PDB entry 1GMD | X-ray diffraction, 2.20 A resolution | chains F and G of the 4 polymer chains in the assembly

== Chain F ==
Name: Gamma-chymotrypsin A
From: Bos taurus
Notes: EC 3.4.21.1
Reference sequence: P00766 (CTRA_BOVIN); residue numbers follow UniProt; this construct covers 16-146
Sequence (131 residues; row label = number of the first residue in the row):
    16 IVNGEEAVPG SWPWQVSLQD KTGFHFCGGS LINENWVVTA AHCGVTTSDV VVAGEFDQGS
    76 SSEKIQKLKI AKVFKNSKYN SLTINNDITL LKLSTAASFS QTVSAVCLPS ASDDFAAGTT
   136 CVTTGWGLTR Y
Disulfide bonds: C42-C58
UniProt features mapped onto this chain:
  - active site (Charge relay system): H57, D102

== Chain G ==
Name: Gamma-chymotrypsin A
From: Bos taurus
Notes: EC 3.4.21.1
Reference sequence: P00766 (CTRA_BOVIN); residue numbers follow UniProt; this construct covers 149-245
Sequence (97 residues; numbered 149 to 245; the number before each row is that of its first residue):
   149 ANTPDRLQQA SLPLLSNTNC KKYWGTKIKD AMICAGASGV SSCMGDSGGP LVCKKNGAWT
   209 LVGIVSWGSS TCSTSTPGVY ARVTALVNWV QQTLAAN
Disordered / not traced: 149-150
Disulfide bonds: C168-C182, C191-C220
UniProt features mapped onto this chain:
  - active site: S195 (Charge relay system)

== Interface between chain F and chain G ==
Inter-chain disulfides: C136(F)-C201(G)
Pairs across the interface (154):
  I16(F) with Q156(G); A158(G), hydrophobic; S189(G); D194(G), hydrogen bond (backbone-side chain)
  V17(F) with V188(G); S189(G), hydrogen bond (backbone-backbone); T222(G)
  N18(F) with G187(G); V188(G); T222(G)
  G19(F) with Q157(G); A158(G)
  E20(F) with Q156(G); Q157(G), hydrogen bond (backbone-backbone)
  E21(F) with R154(G); L155(G); Q156(G); Q157(G)
  A22(F) with L155(G), hydrogen bond (backbone-backbone); Q157(G)
  W27(F) with Q157(G), hydrogen bond; W207(G)
  W29(F) with W207(G), hydrophobic
  Q30(F) with L155(G); P198(G)
  H40(F) with G193(G), hydrogen bond (side chain-backbone)
  C42(F) with G193(G); S195(G)
  G43(F) with G193(G); D194(G); S195(G), hydrogen bond (backbone-backbone); G196(G); G197(G)
  G44(F) with G196(G)
  S45(F) with P198(G)
  I47(F) with V238(G), hydrophobic
  W51(F) with L242(G), hydrophobic; N245(G)
  V53(F) with G196(G); L209(G), hydrophobic
  T54(F) with G196(G); I212(G)
  A55(F) with G196(G); I212(G); V213(G)
  H57(F) with S195(G), hydrogen bond; S214(G), hydrogen bond (side chain-backbone)
  C58(F) with S195(G)
  F71(F) with D153(G); R154(G); L155(G), hydrogen bond (backbone-backbone)
  D72(F) with D153(G); R154(G)
  Q73(F) with T151(G); P152(G); D153(G), hydrogen bond (backbone-backbone)
  G74(F) with D153(G)
  F89(F) with W237(G); N245(G)
  N91(F) with W237(G)
  K93(F) with W237(G)
  T98(F) with K177(G), hydrogen bond; M180(G)
  I99(F) with M180(G); S214(G)
  N100(F) with K177(G); A179(G); M180(G)
  N101(F) with A179(G); L234(G)
  D102(F) with S214(G), hydrogen bond; A229(G)
  I103(F) with I212(G), hydrophobic; L234(G), hydrophobic; W237(G), hydrophobic; V238(G), hydrophobic
  L105(F) with W237(G), hydrophobic; V238(G), hydrophobic; T241(G)
  K107(F) with N245(G)
  V121(F) with V200(G), hydrophobic; W207(G); L209(G)
  C122(F) with A206(G), hydrophobic; W207(G), hydrogen bond (backbone-backbone); T208(G); L209(G), hydrogen bond (backbone-backbone)
  L123(F) with T208(G); V238(G), hydrophobic
  P124(F) with T208(G); L209(G); V231(G); V235(G)
  S125(F) with T232(G)
  A126(F) with T232(G); V235(G); N236(G)
  D128(F) with K203(G), salt bridge; T232(G)
  D129(F) with K203(G), hydrogen bond (backbone-side chain)
  F130(F) with L162(G), hydrophobic; K203(G); V210(G), hydrophobic
  A131(F) with L162(G)
  A132(F) with L162(G); L163(G); S164(G)
  G133(F) with L162(G), hydrogen bond (backbone-backbone)
  T134(F) with L160(G); P161(G); L162(G), hydrogen bond (backbone-backbone)
  T135(F) with S159(G); L160(G)
  C136(F) with S159(G); L160(G), hydrogen bond (backbone-backbone); L162(G), hydrophobic; L199(G), hydrophobic; V200(G); C201(G), disulfide
  V137(F) with A158(G); S159(G); L160(G), hydrophobic; P198(G); L199(G); V200(G), hydrogen bond (backbone-backbone); W207(G), hydrophobic
  T138(F) with Q157(G); A158(G), hydrogen bond (backbone-backbone); L160(G); S190(G); P198(G), hydrogen bond (side chain-backbone); V213(G)
  T139(F) with Q156(G); Q157(G); P198(G)
  G140(F) with L155(G); Q156(G), hydrogen bond (backbone-backbone); D194(G)
  W141(F) with T151(G), hydrogen bond (backbone-side chain); P152(G); D153(G), hydrogen bond (side chain-backbone); R154(G); L155(G); D194(G)
  G142(F) with P152(G); M192(G); G193(G); D194(G), hydrogen bond (backbone-side chain)
  L143(F) with T151(G); C191(G); M192(G), hydrogen bond (backbone-backbone)
  T144(F) with P152(G)
  Y146(F) with S218(G); T219(G)
Also at the interface, not in a pair above, chain F (64 interface residues in all): F41, K90, T104
Also at the interface, not in a pair above, chain G (58 interface residues in all): W215, C220, Y228

== Summary ==
Chain F and chain G form an interface of 64 and 58 residues respectively; the contacts include 1 disulfide
bond, 27 hydrogen bonds and 1 salt bridge. Polar contacts include D128(F)-K203(G), I16(F)-D194(G) and
W27(F)-Q157(G).
Here chain F is Gamma-chymotrypsin A and chain G is Gamma-chymotrypsin A, both from Bos taurus. Entry 1GMD
(X-ray crystal structure of gamma-chymotrypsin in hexane) was determined by X-ray diffraction, deposited
together with 1GMC.
